PDB entry 5XRS | X-ray diffraction, 2.91 A resolution | chains B and F of the 6 polymer chains in the assembly

Chain B (and F):
Molecule: Hemagglutinin
Organism: Influenza A virus (A/swine/Minnesota/A01134337/2010(H3N2))
Notes: chain F of this document is another copy of the same molecule, construct and numbering; everything in this record applies to it too
UniProtKB: I0AXC3 (I0AXC3_9INFA); residues 1-174 here correspond to UniProt positions 346-519 (UniProt number = residue number + 345)
Sequence (174 residues; numbered 1 to 174; the number before each row is that of its first residue):
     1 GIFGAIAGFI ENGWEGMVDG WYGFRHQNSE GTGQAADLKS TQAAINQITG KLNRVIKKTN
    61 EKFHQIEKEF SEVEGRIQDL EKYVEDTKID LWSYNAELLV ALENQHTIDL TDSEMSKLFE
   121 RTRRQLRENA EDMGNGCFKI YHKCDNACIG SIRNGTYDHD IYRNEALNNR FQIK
Not modelled in the structure: 173-174
Disulfides: Cys144-Cys148
Covalent attachments: N-acetylglucosamine (NAG) linked to Asn154

How chain B and chain F interact:
Pairs across the interface (49):
  Gly1(B) - Lys117(F)  hydrogen bond (backbone-side chain)
  Ile2(B) - Phe3(F)  hydrophobic
  Ile2(B) - Leu110(F)  hydrophobic
  Ile2(B) - Ser113(F)  hydrogen bond (backbone-side chain)
  Gly4(B) - Lys117(F)
  Phe9(B) - Arg124(F)
  Arg76(B) - Phe70(F)
  Arg76(B) - Glu74(F)  salt bridge
  Arg76(B) - Glu81(F)  salt bridge
  Asp79(B) - His64(F)  salt bridge
  Asp79(B) - Ile66(F)
  Leu80(B) - Ile66(F)  hydrophobic
  Leu80(B) - Leu80(F)  hydrophobic
  Leu80(B) - Glu81(F)
  Tyr83(B) - Gln65(F)
  Tyr83(B) - Ile66(F)  hydrophobic
  Tyr83(B) - Lys68(F)  hydrogen bond
  Tyr83(B) - Val84(F)  hydrophobic
  Tyr83(B) - Glu85(F)  hydrogen bond
  Tyr83(B) - Lys88(F)  hydrogen bond
  Val84(B) - Val84(F)  hydrophobic
  Asp86(B) - Lys62(F)  salt bridge
  Thr87(B) - Lys88(F)
  Asp90(B) - Lys62(F)  salt bridge
  Leu91(B) - Leu91(F)  hydrophobic
  Leu91(B) - Trp92(F)
  Leu91(B) - Asn95(F)
  Tyr94(B) - Trp92(F)  hydrophobic
  Tyr94(B) - Asn95(F)
  Tyr94(B) - Leu99(F)
  Glu97(B) - Arg54(F)  salt bridge
  Ala101(B) - Arg54(F)
  Phe119(B) - Arg124(F)
  Arg123(B) - Arg123(F)
  Glu131(B) - Arg127(F)  salt bridge
  Glu131(B) - Glu128(F)
  Glu131(B) - Arg163(F)  salt bridge
  Asp132(B) - Arg124(F)  salt bridge
  Asp132(B) - Arg127(F)
  Gly134(B) - Arg124(F)
  Lys139(B) - Arg127(F)
  Lys139(B) - His159(F)
  Tyr141(B) - Arg127(F)  hydrogen bond
  Tyr141(B) - Arg163(F)
  Arg170(B) - Glu128(F)  salt bridge
  Arg170(B) - Arg163(F)  hydrogen bond (backbone-side chain)
  Phe171(B) - Leu167(F)  hydrophobic
  Phe171(B) - Phe171(F)  hydrophobic
  Gln172(B) - Asn164(F)
Also at the interface, not in a pair above, chain B (34 interface residues in all): Phe3, Ile77, Asn95, Leu98, Leu102, Gln105, Asp109, Met133
Also at the interface, not in a pair above, chain F (36 interface residues in all): Lys57, Ile77, Gln78, Leu102, His106, Asp109

Overview:
34 residues of chain B face 36 of chain F across their interface; the contacts include 7 hydrogen bonds and 10
salt bridges. Among the polar pairs are Arg76(B)-Glu74(F), Arg76(B)-Glu81(F) and Asp79(B)-His64(F). Covalently
linked N-acetylglucosamine: at Asn154(B).
Both chains are Hemagglutinin (Influenza A virus (A/swine/Minnesota/A01134337/2010(H3N2))). Entry 5XRS
(Crystal structure of A/Minnesota/11/2010 (H3N2) influenza virus hemagglutinin in complex with LSTc) was
determined by X-ray diffraction, deposited together with 5XRT.
